Entry 6HIX (electron microscopy, 3.39 A resolution); this record covers chains AA and BA of the 91 polymer chains in the assembly.

== Chain AA ==
Molecule: 12S rRNA
Source organism: Trypanosoma brucei brucei
Sequence (1178 nucleotides; numbered 1 to 1178 plus 5 insertion-coded residues; 5 numbers in that range are skipped by the numbering (no residue carries them; nothing is unmodelled there); the number before each row is that of its first residue; a row labelled like 455A-455E holds insertion residues (455A, then the next letters in order)):
     1 AUUUUACCAA UUAAGAAGAA UAUUAUAAUA AUGGGUGUCU UAUAUUUUAA AUAAAUAUUU
    61 AAAUUCCGUG UAGUAAAUUU AUUAUUUGUA UUAUUUAUAU AAUAGGUGUA UUAUAUUUAA
   121 AUUUUAAAUU UGUUGUUUUA UAUUUAGAUA CAUAUUUAUA GAUUAAUAUA UUUAAAUAAU
   181 AUUUUAAAAU UUAUUGAACU GUAAUUAUUA GUUUAAUAUU UUUAGUUUGA UGUUGAAAUA
   241 UUUAAUUAAA GAUGUUACAG UUGUUCUAUA UGUACCAAAU AAAUAUAGUA AGAUUAUUUU
   301 AGUUGAAUUA AUAAAUAAAU AUUUAUUUUU CUUUGUAAAU AUUAUGAACA AUUUAAAAAU
   361 UAAUCUGUUU AACUAAAAUG UUAUAUAUAA UAAUCUAAGU UAAUUUGAAU AUUAAAAGUA
   421 CAAGUAUAAU UUGUAAUUCU AAAGUAUA
   454 UU
455A-455E AAUGG
   456 UAUAUUUUUA GUAGGUAAAU GAAAAGUAUA AAUGGAUAUA ACUUAAUAUU UAAUAUUUGU
   516 UUAAUGAAAA GUAUUUUAUU AUUAUAUUGU AUAGUAUUAU UAUAGUGUAU AGUUUUUUAA
   576 AAAUAUAAAA AUAUUGUUAA UAAAAUUAUC GUAUUUUAAG UGCGUUAAUU AAAUGCGUUU
   636 AUCUAAGAUA AUUAUUUAAG AUUAUUCUUG UAAAUAUAUU UAAAUAUUAA UAAUUCUUAA
   696 AAUAAAGAAA CAUCCUCAAU UGCAAUAUUA UUGUAGCAUA GUAAUUUCUU AACUAAGUAU
   756 UUAAUUUUUC CAUAGAAAAU UUUUAAAUUA CAAGAAAGAA AAUAAAGUAU GAAUUAAUAU
   816 CAAAAUUUUA AUAAAAAUUA AAAAAUUAAA AUAGGGCAAG UCCUACUCUC CUUUACAAAA
   876 GAAACAUUAU GAUAUGUAAU UGUAUGUUUG AUUGGGGCAA UACUAUAUUU AUUUAUAUAG
   936 CAUAAGAACU AUAUUCUUUG AAAUUAUAAA AGGUUCGAGC AGGUUAACAA GCAUUAAAAA
   996 UAAAUGUGUU UCAUCGUCUA CUUAUUACCA UGAUUGAUUG UUCAUCAAAA UAGUAAUUCG
  1056 UUAGUUGGGU UAAAAUCGUU GUAAAGCAGA UUUGUUUAUA UAUUUAAUUU UUAUAAUUAA
  1116 UAAUAAUUAA UAUAAGUACG CAAGGAUUGA UUAUUGAAAA AAGAAAGAAG AAUAUAAUUU
  1176 AUA
Not modelled in the structure: 199-276, 304-316, 345-368, 455A-455E, 584-793, 849-874, 894-943, 956-1095, 1117-1155, 1177-1178
Sequence notes: conflict A448 (U1811 in 343546), A622 (U1985 in 343546), A636 (G1999 in 343546), G702 (A2065 in 343546), C706 (U2069 in 343546), C743 (G2106 in 343546), G752 (A2115 in 343546), U757 (A2120 in 343546), U760 (G2123 in 343546), U762 (G2125 in 343546), G789 (C2152 in 343546), G793 (U2156 in 343546), A875 (G2238 in 343546), G876 (A2239 in 343546), A877 (G2240 in 343546)
Bound ions: Mg2+ site 1 near A30 (its only coordinating residue here); Mg2+ site 2 near A140 (its only coordinating residue here); Mg2+ site 3 near A146 (its only coordinating residue here); Mg2+ site 4: U396, U438, C439; Mg2+ site 5: A411, U413, A414

== Chain BA ==
Molecule: ml67
Source organism: Trypanosoma brucei brucei
UniProt: D0A5V6 (D0A5V6_TRYB9); residue numbers follow UniProt; this construct covers 1-831
Amino-acid sequence (831 residues; numbered 1 to 831; the number before each row is that of its first residue):
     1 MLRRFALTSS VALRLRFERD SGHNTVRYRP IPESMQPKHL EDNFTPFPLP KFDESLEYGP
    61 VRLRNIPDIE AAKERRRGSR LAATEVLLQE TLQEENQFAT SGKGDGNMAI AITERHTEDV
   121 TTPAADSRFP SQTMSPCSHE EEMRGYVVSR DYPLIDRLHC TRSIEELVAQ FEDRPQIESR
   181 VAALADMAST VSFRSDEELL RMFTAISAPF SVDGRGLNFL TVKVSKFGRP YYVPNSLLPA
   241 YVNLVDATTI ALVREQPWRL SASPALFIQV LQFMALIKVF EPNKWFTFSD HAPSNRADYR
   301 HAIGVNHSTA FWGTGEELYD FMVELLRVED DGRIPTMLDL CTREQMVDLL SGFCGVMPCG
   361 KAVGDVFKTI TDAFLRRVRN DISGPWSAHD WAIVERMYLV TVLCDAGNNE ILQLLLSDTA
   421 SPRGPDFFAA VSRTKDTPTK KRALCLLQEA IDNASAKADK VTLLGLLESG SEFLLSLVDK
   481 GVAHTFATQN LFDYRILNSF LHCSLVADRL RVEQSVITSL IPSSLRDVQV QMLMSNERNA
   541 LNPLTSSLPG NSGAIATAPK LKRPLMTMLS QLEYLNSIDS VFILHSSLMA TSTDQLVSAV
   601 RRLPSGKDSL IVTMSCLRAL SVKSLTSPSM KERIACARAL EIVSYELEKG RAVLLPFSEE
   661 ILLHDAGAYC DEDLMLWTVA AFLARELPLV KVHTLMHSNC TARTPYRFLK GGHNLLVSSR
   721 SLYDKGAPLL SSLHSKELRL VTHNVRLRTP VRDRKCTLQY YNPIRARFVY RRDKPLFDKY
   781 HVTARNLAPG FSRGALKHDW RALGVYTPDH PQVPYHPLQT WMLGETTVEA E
Not modelled in the structure: 1-127, 543-560, 825-831
Cystine bridges: Cys354-Cys404

== Chain AA / chain BA interface ==
Contacting residue pairs - 107 pairs, chain AA then chain BA:
  A1(AA) - Lys631(BA)  phosphate contact
  U2(AA) - Thr221(BA)  hydrogen bond to the base
  U2(AA) - Arg754(BA)  hydrogen bond to the base
  U2(AA) - Lys755(BA)  hydrogen bond to the phosphate
  U2(AA) - Tyr760(BA)  hydrogen bond to the phosphate
  U3(AA) - Leu220(BA)  base contact
  U3(AA) - Thr221(BA)  hydrogen bond to the base
  U3(AA) - Val222(BA)  base contact
  U3(AA) - Lys223(BA)  base contact
  U3(AA) - Phe288(BA)  sugar contact
  U3(AA) - Arg754(BA)  hydrogen bond to the sugar
  U3(AA) - Lys755(BA)  salt bridge to the phosphate
  U4(AA) - Ala590(BA)  base contact
  U4(AA) - Ser592(BA)  hydrogen bond to the base
  U4(AA) - Gln595(BA)  base contact
  U4(AA) - His697(BA)  base contact
  U4(AA) - Ser698(BA)  hydrogen bond to the phosphate
  U4(AA) - Arg746(BA)  hydrogen bond to the sugar
  U5(AA) - Pro230(BA)  sugar contact
  U5(AA) - Tyr232(BA)  hydrogen bond to the sugar
  U5(AA) - Ser289(BA)  base contact
  U5(AA) - His291(BA)  base contact
  U5(AA) - Ser698(BA)  hydrogen bond to the phosphate
  U5(AA) - Arg746(BA)  salt bridge to the phosphate
  A6(AA) - Gly228(BA)  sugar contact
  A6(AA) - Pro230(BA)  sugar contact
  G106(AA) - Asn744(BA)  sugar contact
  G106(AA) - Val745(BA)  phosphate contact
  G106(AA) - Arg746(BA)  salt bridge to the phosphate
  U107(AA) - Arg739(BA)  sugar contact
  U107(AA) - Leu740(BA)  base contact
  U107(AA) - His743(BA)  salt bridge to the phosphate
  U107(AA) - Asn744(BA)  hydrogen bond to the phosphate
  G108(AA) - Tyr706(BA)  sugar contact
  G108(AA) - Lys736(BA)  phosphate contact
  U109(AA) - Tyr706(BA)  hydrogen bond to the phosphate
  U109(AA) - Lys736(BA)  salt bridge to the phosphate
  A110(AA) - Arg229(BA)  hydrogen bond to the base
  A110(AA) - His291(BA)  base contact
  A110(AA) - Ala292(BA)  base contact
  U117(AA) - Lys736(BA)  sugar contact
  U117(AA) - Glu737(BA)  sugar contact
  U117(AA) - Leu740(BA)  base contact
  U118(AA) - Val717(BA)  base contact
  U118(AA) - Ser718(BA)  base contact
  U118(AA) - Ser719(BA)  phosphate contact
  U118(AA) - His734(BA)  base contact
  U118(AA) - Ser735(BA)  phosphate contact
  U118(AA) - Lys736(BA)  salt bridge to the phosphate
  A838(AA) - Phe227(BA)  base contact
  U1109(AA) - Ser308(BA)  base contact
  A1110(AA) - His307(BA)  sugar contact
  A1111(AA) - Arg300(BA)  hydrogen bond to the phosphate
  A1111(AA) - Ala302(BA)  base contact
  A1111(AA) - Ile303(BA)  base contact
  A1111(AA) - His307(BA)  phosphate contact
  U1112(AA) - Arg300(BA)  salt bridge to the phosphate
  U1113(AA) - Arg300(BA)  hydrogen bond to the base
  U1113(AA) - His301(BA)  base contact
  U1113(AA) - Ala302(BA)  sugar contact
  A1114(AA) - Ala302(BA)  base contact
  A1114(AA) - Ile303(BA)  base contact
  A1156(AA) - Ile303(BA)  phosphate contact
  A1156(AA) - Gly304(BA)  sugar contact
  A1156(AA) - Val305(BA)  base contact
  A1157(AA) - Lys226(BA)  hydrogen bond to the base
  A1157(AA) - Asn306(BA)  phosphate contact
  G1158(AA) - Val222(BA)  sugar contact
  G1158(AA) - Tyr231(BA)  phosphate contact
  G1158(AA) - Val233(BA)  sugar contact
  G1158(AA) - Pro234(BA)  base contact
  G1158(AA) - Asn235(BA)  base contact
  G1158(AA) - Ser236(BA)  base contact
  A1159(AA) - Thr221(BA)  base contact
  A1159(AA) - Val222(BA)  sugar contact
  A1159(AA) - Tyr761(BA)  hydrogen bond to the sugar
  A1159(AA) - Pro763(BA)  sugar contact
  A1159(AA) - His798(BA)  hydrogen bond to the base
  A1160(AA) - Asn762(BA)  sugar contact
  A1160(AA) - Pro763(BA)  base contact
  A1160(AA) - Ile764(BA)  sugar contact
  A1161(AA) - Ile764(BA)  base contact
  A1161(AA) - Arg767(BA)  base contact
  G1162(AA) - Phe768(BA)  base contact
  A1163(AA) - Arg771(BA)  hydrogen bond to the base
  A1164(AA) - Arg767(BA)  sugar contact
  G1165(AA) - Arg771(BA)  salt bridge to the phosphate
  A1166(AA) - Phe768(BA)  base contact
  A1166(AA) - Arg771(BA)  hydrogen bond to the phosphate
  A1166(AA) - Arg772(BA)  salt bridge to the phosphate
  A1166(AA) - Asp773(BA)  base contact
  A1166(AA) - Pro775(BA)  sugar contact
  A1166(AA) - Leu776(BA)  sugar contact
  U1170(AA) - Arg772(BA)  salt bridge to the phosphate
  A1171(AA) - Tyr770(BA)  base contact
  A1171(AA) - Arg772(BA)  sugar contact
  A1172(AA) - Arg772(BA)  phosphate contact
  A1172(AA) - Asp773(BA)  base contact
  A1172(AA) - Lys774(BA)  hydrogen bond to the base
  A1172(AA) - Val782(BA)  hydrogen bond to the base
  A1172(AA) - Thr783(BA)  hydrogen bond to the base
  U1173(AA) - Arg772(BA)  salt bridge to the phosphate
  U1175(AA) - Lys774(BA)  base contact
  U1175(AA) - His781(BA)  base contact
  A1176(AA) - Phe777(BA)  base contact
  A1176(AA) - Asp778(BA)  hydrogen bond to the base
  A1176(AA) - His781(BA)  hydrogen bond to the base
Other interface residues (no listed pair), chain AA (44 interface residues in all): G105, A119, A839, U1105, U1106, A1167, U1174
Other interface residues (no listed pair), chain BA (77 interface residues in all): Phe311, Leu588, Thr591, Lys710, Thr757, Ala784, Lys797

== In short ==
The interface between chain AA and chain BA involves 44 residues on one side and 77 on the other; the contacts
include 26 hydrogen bonds and 11 salt bridges. Among the polar pairs are U2(AA)-Thr221(BA), U2(AA)-Arg754(BA)
and U3(AA)-Thr221(BA).
Chain AA is 12S rRNA and chain BA is ml67, both from Trypanosoma brucei brucei; the structure, Cryo-EM
structure of the Trypanosoma brucei mitochondrial ribosome - This entry contains the large mitoribosomal
subunit, was determined by electron microscopy together with 6HIV, 6HIW, 6HIY and 6HIZ from the same study.
